PDB entry 1L9K | X-ray diffraction, 2.40 A resolution | chain A

[Chain A]
Protein: RNA-directed RNA polymerase
Source organism: Dengue virus
Notes: EC 2.7.7.48; fragment: NS5 N-terminal domain
Reference sequence: P12823 (POLG_DEN2P); residues 4-296 here correspond to UniProt positions 2492-2784 (UniProt number = residue number + 2488)
Chain sequence (305 residues; numbered -8 to 296; the number before each row is that of its first residue; numbers below 1 keep their minus sign (Met-8 is residue -8)):
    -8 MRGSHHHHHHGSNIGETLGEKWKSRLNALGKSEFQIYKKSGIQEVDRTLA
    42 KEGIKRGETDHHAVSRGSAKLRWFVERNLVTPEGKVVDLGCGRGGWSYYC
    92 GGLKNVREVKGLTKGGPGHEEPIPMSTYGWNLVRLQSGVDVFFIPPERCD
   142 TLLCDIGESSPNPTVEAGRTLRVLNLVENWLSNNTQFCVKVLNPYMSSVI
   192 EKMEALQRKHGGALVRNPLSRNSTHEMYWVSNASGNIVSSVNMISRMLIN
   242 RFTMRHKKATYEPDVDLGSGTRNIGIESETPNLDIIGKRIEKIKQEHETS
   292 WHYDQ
Disordered / not traced: -8 to 6, 268-296
Construct notes: expression tag (-8 to 3); engineered mutation Ile135 (Val2623 in P12823), Arg139 (Lys2627 in P12823), Ser173 (Asn2661 in P12823), Ser188 (Pro2676 in P12823), Lys193 (Arg2681 in P12823), Ala196 (Thr2684 in P12823), His201 (Tyr2689 in P12823)
Curated features (UniProtKB/Swiss-Prot):
  - motif: Val77 to Leu80 (SUMO-interacting motif)
  - active site (For 2'-O-MTase activity): Lys61, Asp146, Lys181, Glu217
  - binding site (S-adenosyl-L-methionine): Ser56, Gly86, Trp87, Thr104, Lys105, Asp131, Val132, Ile147, Tyr219
  - site: Lys14 (mRNA cap binding), Leu17 (mRNA cap binding), Asn18 (mRNA cap binding), Leu20 (mRNA cap binding), Phe25 (mRNA cap binding), Lys29 (mRNA cap binding), Lys61 (Essential for 2'-O-methyltransferase activity), Asp146 (Essential for 2'-O-methyltransferase and N-7 methyltransferase activity), Ser150 (mRNA cap binding), Lys181 (Essential for 2'-O-methyltransferase activity), Arg212 (mRNA cap binding), Ser214 (mRNA cap binding), Glu217 (Essential for 2'-O-methyltransferase activity)
  - modified residue: Ser56 (Phosphoserine)
Ligand contacts: S-adenosylhomocysteine (SAH): Ser56, Gly58, Ser59, Gly81, Cys82, Gly83, Arg84, Gly85, Gly86, Trp87, Leu103, Thr104, Lys105, His110, Glu111, Val130, Asp131, Val132, Phe133, Asp146, Ile147
Reported in the primary citation:
  - binding site for S-adenosylhomocysteine: Ser56, Gly86, Trp87, Thr104, Lys105, Gly106, Glu111, Asp131, Val132, Ile147
  - catalytic residues: Lys61, Asp146, Lys181, Glu217 (by similarity / conservation)

[In short]
Chain A binds S-adenosylhomocysteine. From UniProt: 4 active-site residues and 9
S-adenosyl-L-methionine-binding residues. The paper reports catalytic residues Lys61, Asp146 and Lys181 among
others; a binding site for S-adenosylhomocysteine at Ser56, Gly86 and Trp87 among others.
Chain A is RNA-directed RNA polymerase (Dengue virus); the structure, dengue methyltransferase, was determined
by X-ray diffraction together with 2P1D from the same study.
